PDB entry 8HBG | electron microscopy, 3.60 A resolution | chains B and C of the 5 polymer chains in the assembly

# Chain B
Name: VP2 of capsid protein
Organism: Foot-and-mouth disease virus A
Reference sequence: A0A7D5BJ70 (A0A7D5BJ70_9PICO); residues 1-218 here correspond to UniProt positions 86-303 (UniProt number = residue number + 85)
Sequence (218 residues; row label = number of the first residue in the row):
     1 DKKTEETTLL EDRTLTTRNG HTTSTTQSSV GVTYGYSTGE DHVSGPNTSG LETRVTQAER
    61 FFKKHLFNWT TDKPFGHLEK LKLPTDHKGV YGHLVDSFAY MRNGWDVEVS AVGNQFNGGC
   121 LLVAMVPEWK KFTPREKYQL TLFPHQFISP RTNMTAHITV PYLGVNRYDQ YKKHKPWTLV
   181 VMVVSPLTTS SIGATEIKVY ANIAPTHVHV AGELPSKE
Disordered / not traced: 1-11
Differences from the reference sequence: conflict Thr14 (Ile99 in A0A7D5BJ70)

# Chain C
Name: VP3 of capsid protein
Organism: Foot-and-mouth disease virus A
Reference sequence: A0A7D5BJ70 (A0A7D5BJ70_9PICO); residues 1-221 here correspond to UniProt positions 304-524 (UniProt number = residue number + 303)
Sequence (221 residues; numbered 1 to 221; the number before each row is that of its first residue):
     1 GIVPVACSDG YGGLVTTDPK TADPVYGKVY NPPRTNYPGR FTNLLDVAEA CPTFLCFDDG
    61 KPYVVTREDE QRLLAKFDVS LAAKHMSNTY LSGIAQYYAQ YSGTINLHFM FTGSTDSKAR
   121 YMVAYVPPGV ETPPDTPERA AHCIHAEWDT GLNSKFTFSI PYVSAADYAY TASDVAETTN
   181 VQGWVCIYQI THGKAQNDTL VVSVSAGKDF ELRLPIDPRT Q

# How chain B and chain C interact
Residue-residue contacts (29):
  Asn47(B) - Tyr162(C)
  Asn47(B) - Val163(C)
  Asn47(B) - Ser164(C)  hydrogen bond (side chain-backbone)
  Asn47(B) - Ala165(C)  hydrogen bond (side chain-backbone)
  Asn47(B) - Asp167(C)
  Thr48(B) - Tyr162(C)
  Thr48(B) - Val163(C)
  Ser49(B) - Tyr162(C)
  Leu51(B) - Pro161(C)  hydrophobic
  Ala99(B) - Pro128(C)
  Tyr100(B) - Pro128(C)
  Tyr100(B) - Val163(C)  hydrogen bond (side chain-backbone)
  Tyr100(B) - Ser164(C)
  Tyr100(B) - Ala165(C)
  Asn166(B) - Ala165(C)
  Arg167(B) - Asp167(C)  salt bridge
  Tyr168(B) - Ala165(C)
  Gly212(B) - Pro127(C)
  Glu213(B) - Pro127(C)
  Glu213(B) - His142(C)
  Glu213(B) - Ile144(C)
  Leu214(B) - Pro127(C)
  Leu214(B) - Pro128(C)
  Pro215(B) - Val126(C)
  Pro215(B) - Arg139(C)
  Pro215(B) - Cys143(C)
  Ser216(B) - Arg139(C)  hydrogen bond (backbone-side chain)
  Ser216(B) - His142(C)
  Lys217(B) - Arg139(C)
Other interface residues (no listed pair), chain B (17 interface residues in all): Pro46, Glu218
Other interface residues (no listed pair), chain C (19 interface residues in all): Gly129, Val130, Pro134, Ala140, Ala166, Val181

# Overview
17 residues of chain B face 19 of chain C across their interface, with 4 hydrogen bonds and 1 salt bridge.
Polar contacts include Arg167(B)-Asp167(C), Asn47(B)-Ser164(C) and Asn47(B)-Ala165(C).
Chain B is VP2 of capsid protein and chain C is VP3 of capsid protein, both from Foot-and-mouth disease virus
A; the structure, FMDV (A/TUR/14/98) in complex with M678F, was determined by electron microscopy (same
publication as 8HBI, 8HEE, 8HEG and 8HBJ).
